Entry 1ML5 (electron microscopy, 14.00 A resolution (very low resolution: no residue pairs are listed; an interface is given only as per-side residue counts)); this record covers chains a and d of the 45 polymer chains in the assembly.

Chain a:
Molecule: 50S 23S ribosomal RNA
Organism: Escherichia coli
Sequence (2916 nucleotides; numbered 1 to 2906 plus 75 insertion-coded residues; 65 numbers in that range are skipped by the numbering (no residue carries them; nothing is unmodelled there); the number before each row is that of its first residue; a row labelled like 270A-270Z holds insertion residues (270A, then the next letters in order)):
     1 GGUCAAGAUGGUAAGGGCCCACGGUGGAUGCCUCGGCACCC
    43 GAGCCGAUGAAGGACGUGGCUACCUGCGAUAAGCCAGGGGGAGCCGGUAG
    93 CGGGCGU
   101 GGAUCCCUGGAUGUCCGAAUGGGGGAACCCGGCCGGC
  137A G
   138 GGAA
  141A C
   142 GCCGGUCACCGCGC
   161 UUUU
   171 GCGCGGGGGGAACCUGGGGAACUGAAACAUCUCAGUACCCAGAGGAGAGG
   221 AAAGAGAAAUCGACUCCCUGAGUAGCGGCGAGCGAAAGGGGACCAGCCUA
270A-270Z AACCGUCCGGCUUGUCCGGGCGGGGU
271A-271C CGU
   271 GGG
273A-273F GCCCUC
   274 GGACACCGAAUCCCCAGCCUAGCCGAAGCUGUUGGGAAGCAGCGCCAGAG
   324 AGGGUGAAAGCCCCGUAGGCGAAAGGUGGGGGGAUAGGUG
363A-363F AGGGUA
   364 CCC
   370 GAGUACCCCGUGGUUCGUGGAGCCAUGGGGGAAUCUGGGCGGACCACC
  417A G
   418 GCCUAAGGCUAAGUACUCC
   438 GGGUGACCGAUAGCGCACCAGUACCGUGAGGGAAAGGUGAAAAGAACCCC
   488 GG
   491 GAGGGGAGUGAAAUAGAGCCUGAAACCGUGGGCUUACAAGCAGUCAC
   539 GGCCCCGCAAGGGGUU
   556 GUGGCGUGCCUAUUGAAGCAUGAGCCGGCGACUCACGGUCGUGGGCGAGC
   606 UUAA
  609A G
   610 CCGUUGAGG
  618A C
   619 GGAGGCGUAGGGAAACCGAGUCCGAACAGGGCGCAA
654A-654V GCGGGCCGCACGCGGCCCGCAA
   655 AGUCCGCGGCCGUGGACCCGAAACCGGGCGAGCUAGCCCUGGCCAGGGUG
   705 AAGCUGGGGUGAGACCCAGUGGAGGCCCGAACCGGUGGGGGAUGCAAACC
   755 CCUCGGAUGAGCUGGGGCUAGGAGUGAAAAGCUAACCGAGCCCGGAGAUA
   805 GCUGGUUCUCCCCGAAAUGACUUUAGGGUCAGCCUCAGGCGCUGACUGGG
   855 GCCUGUAGAGCACUGAUAGGGCUAGGGGGCCCACCA
   892 GCCUACCAAACCCUGUCAAACUCCGAAGGGUCCCA
   928 GGUGGAGCCUGGGAGUGAGGGCGCGAGCGAUAACGUCCGCGUCCGAG
  974A C
   975 GCGGGAACAACCGAGACCGCCAGCUAAGGCCCCCAAGUCUGGGCUAAGUG
  1025 GUAAAGGAUGUGGCGCCGCGAAGACAGCCAGGAGGUUGGCUUAGAAGCAG
  1075 CCAUCCUUUAAAGAGUGCGUAAUAGCUCACUGGUCGAGUGGCGCCGCGCC
  1125 GAAAAUGAUGCGGGGCUU
 1142A A
  1143 AGCCCAGCGCCGAAGCUGCGGGUCUGGGG
  1173 GAUGACCCCAGGCGGUAGGGGAGCGUUCCCGAUGCCGAUGAAGGCCGACC
  1223 CGCGAGGCGGCUGGAGGUAAGGGAAGUGCGAAUGCCGGCAUGAGUAACGA
  1273 UAAAGAGGGUGAGAAUCCCUCUCGCCGUAAGCCCAAGGGUUCCUACGCAA
  1323 UGGUCGUCAGCGUAGGGUUAGGCGGGACCUAAGGUGAAGCCGAAAGGCGU
  1373 AGCCGAAGGGCAGCCGGUUAAUAUUCCGGCCCUUCCCGCAGGUGCGAUGG
  1423 GGGGACGCUCUAGGCUAGGGGG
 1444A A
  1445 CCGGA
 1449A G
  1450 CC
  1453 AUGGACGAGCCCGGCCAGAAGCGCAGGG
  1482 UGGGAGGUAGGCAAAUCCGCCUCCCAACAAGCUCUGCGUGGUGGGGAAGC
  1532 CCGUACGGGUGACA
 1545A A
  1546 CCCCCCGAAGCCAGGGAGCCAAGAAAAGCCUCUAAGCA
  1585 CAACCUGCGGGAACCCGUACCGCAAACCGACACAGGUGGGCGGGUG
 1630A C
  1631 AAGAGCACUCAGGCGCGCGGGAGAACCCUCGCCAAGGAACUCUGCAAGUU
  1681 GGCCCCGUAACUUCGGGAGAAGGGGUGCUCCC
  1716 UGG
  1725 GGUGAUGAGCC
  1741 CCG
  1746 GGGAGCCGCAGUGAACAGGCUCUGGCGACUGUUUACCAAAAACACAGCUC
  1796 UCUGCGAACUCGUAAGAGGAGGUAUAGGGAGCGACGCUUGCCCGGUGCCG
  1846 GAAGGUCAAGGGGAGGGGU
  1869 GCAA
  1878 GCCCCGAACCGAAGCCCCGGUGAACGGCGGCCGUAACUAUAACGGUCCUA
  1928 AGGUAGCGAAAUUCCUUGUCGGGUAAGUUCCGACCUGCACGAAAAGCGUA
  1978 ACGACCGGAGCGCUGUCUCGGCGAGGGACCCGGUGAAAUUGAACUGGCCG
  2028 UGAAGAUGCGGCCUACCCGUGGCAGGACGAAAAGACCCCGUGGAGCUUUA
  2078 CUGCAGCCUGGUGUUGGCUCUUGGUCGCGCCUGCGUAGGAUAGGUGGGAG
  2128 CCUGUGAACCCCCGCCUCCGGGUGGGGGGGAGGCGCCGGUGAAAUACCAC
  2178 CCUGGCGCGGCUGGGGGCCUAA
  2205 CCCUCGGAU
  2215 GGGGG
  2224 GACAGCGCUUGGCGGGCAGUUUGACUGGGGCGGUCGCCUCCUAAAAGGUA
  2274 ACGGAGGCGCCCAAAGGUCCCCUCAGGCGGGACGGAAAUCCGCCGGAGAG
  2324 CGCAAGGGUAGAAGGGGGCCUGACUGCGAGGCCUGCAAGCCGAGCAGGGG
  2374 CGAAAGCCGGGCCUAGUGAACCGGUGGUCCCGUGUGGAAGGGCCAUCGAU
  2424 CAACGGAUAAAAGUUACCCCGGGGAUAACAGGCUGAUCUCCCCCGAGCGU
  2474 CCACAGCGGCGGGGAGGUUUGGCACCUCGAUGUCGGCUCGUCGCAUCCUG
  2524 GGGCUGAAGAAGGUCCCAAGGGUUGGGCUGUUCGCCCAUUAAAGCGGCAC
  2574 GCGAGCUGGGUUCAGAACGUCGUGAGACAGUUCGGUCUCUAUCCGCCACG
  2624 GGCGCAGGAGGCUUGAGGGGGGCUCUUCCUAGUACGAGAGGACCGGAAGG
  2674 GACGCACCUCUGGUUUCCCAGCUGUCCCUCCAGGGGCAU
 2712A A
  2713 AGCUGGGUAGCCAUGUGCGGAAGGGAUAACCGCUGAAAGCAUCUAAGCGG
  2763 GAAGCCCGCCCCAAGAUGAGGCCUCCCACGGCG
  2797 UCA
  2801 AGCCG
  2807 GUAAGGACCCGGGAAGACCACCCGGUGGAUGGGCCGGGGGUGUAAGCGCC
  2857 GCGAGGCGUUGAGCCGACCGGUCCCAAUCGUCC
  2891 GAGGUCUUGACCCCUC
Not modelled in the structure: 417A, 654A-654V, 2903-2906

Chain d:
Molecule: 50S ribosomal protein L2
Organism: Escherichia coli
Amino-acid sequence (178 residues; numbered 60 to 237; the number before each row is that of its first residue):
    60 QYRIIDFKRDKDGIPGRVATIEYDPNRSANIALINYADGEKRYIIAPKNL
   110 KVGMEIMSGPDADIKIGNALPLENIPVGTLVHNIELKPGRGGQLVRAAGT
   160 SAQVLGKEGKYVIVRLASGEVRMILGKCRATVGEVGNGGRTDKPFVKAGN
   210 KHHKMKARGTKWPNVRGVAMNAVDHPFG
Not modelled in the structure: 217-221

Chain a / chain d interface:
At this resolution (14 A) residue pairs are not listed: 8 residues of chain a and 13 of chain d lie at the interface.

Summary:
Chain a and chain d form an interface of 8 and 13 residues respectively.
Here chain a is 50S 23S ribosomal RNA and chain d is 50S ribosomal protein L2, both from Escherichia coli.
Entry 1ML5 (Structure of the E. coli ribosomal termination complex with release factor 2) was determined by
electron microscopy.
